Entry 4MGQ (X-ray diffraction, 1.68 A resolution); this record covers chain A.

[Chain A]
Name: Glycosyl hydrolase family 10
Organism: Prevotella bryantii
UniProtKB: D8DVU6 (D8DVU6_PREBR); residue numbers follow UniProt; this construct covers 136-303
Chain sequence (168 residues; each row starts with the number of its first residue):
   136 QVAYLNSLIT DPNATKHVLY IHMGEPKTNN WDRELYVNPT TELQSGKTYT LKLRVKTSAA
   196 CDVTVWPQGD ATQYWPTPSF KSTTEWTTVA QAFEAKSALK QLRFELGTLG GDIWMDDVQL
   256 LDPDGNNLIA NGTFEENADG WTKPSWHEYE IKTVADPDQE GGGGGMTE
Unresolved in the structure: 295-303
Bound ions: Ca2+: His152, Asp251, Thr268, Glu270

[Overview]
His152, Asp251, Thr268 and Glu270 form the Ca2+ site.
Chain A is Glycosyl hydrolase family 10 (Prevotella bryantii); the structure, PbXyn10C CBM APO, was determined
by X-ray diffraction, deposited together with 4MGS and 4QPW.
